PDB entry 4Y70 | X-ray diffraction, 2.40 A resolution | chains B and C of the 32 polymer chains in the assembly

# Chain B
Molecule: Proteasome subunit alpha type-3
Organism: Saccharomyces cerevisiae
Notes: EC 3.4.25.1
UniProtKB: P23638 (PSA3_YEAST); residues 0-257 here correspond to UniProt positions 1-258 (UniProt number = residue number + 1)
Amino-acid sequence (258 residues; numbered 0 to 257; the number before each row is that of its first residue; numbering starts at 0):
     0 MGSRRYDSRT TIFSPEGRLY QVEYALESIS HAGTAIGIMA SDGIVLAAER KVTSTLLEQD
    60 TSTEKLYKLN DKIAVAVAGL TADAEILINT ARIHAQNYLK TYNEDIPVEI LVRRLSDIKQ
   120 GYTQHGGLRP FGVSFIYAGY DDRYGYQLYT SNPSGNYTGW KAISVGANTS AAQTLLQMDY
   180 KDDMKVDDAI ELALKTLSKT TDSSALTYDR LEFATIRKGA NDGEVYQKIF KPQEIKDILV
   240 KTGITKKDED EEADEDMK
Unresolved in the structure: 0, 245-257
Curated features (UniProtKB/Swiss-Prot):
  - cross-link (Glycyl lysine isopeptide (Lys-Gly)): Lys99 (interchain with G-Cter in ubiquitin), Lys198 (interchain with G-Cter in ubiquitin), Lys230 (interchain with G-Cter in ubiquitin)

# Chain C
Molecule: Proteasome subunit alpha type-4
Organism: Saccharomyces cerevisiae
Notes: EC 3.4.25.1
UniProtKB: P40303 (PSA4_YEAST); residues -1 to 252 here correspond to UniProt positions 1-254 (UniProt number = residue number + 2)
Amino-acid sequence (254 residues; each row starts with the number of its first residue; numbers below 1 keep their minus sign (Met-1 is residue -1)):
    -1 MSGYDRALSI FSPDGHIFQV EYALEAVKRG TCAVGVKGKN CVVLGCERRS TLKLQDTRIT
    59 PSKVSKIDSH VVLSFSGLNA DSRILIEKAR VEAQSHRLTL EDPVTVEYLT RYVAGVQQRY
   119 TQSGGVRPFG VSTLIAGFDP RDDEPKLYQT EPSGIYSSWS AQTIGRNSKT VREFLEKNYD
   179 RKEPPATVEE CVKLTVRSLL EVVQTGAKNI EITVVKPDSD IVALSSEEIN QYVTQIEQEK
   239 QEQQEQDKKK KSNH
Unresolved in the structure: -1 to 0, 241-252
Curated features (UniProtKB/Swiss-Prot):
  - modified residue: Thr58 (Phosphothreonine)

# How chain B and chain C interact
Contacting residue pairs (75):
  Arg3(B) with Arg4(C)
  Asp6(B) with Tyr2(C), hydrogen bond; Arg4(C), salt bridge
  Arg8(B) with Arg4(C)
  Thr10(B) with Leu6(C); Arg125(C)
  Ile11(B) with Leu6(C), hydrophobic; Gln17(C)
  Phe12(B) with Gln17(C), hydrogen bond (backbone-side chain); Tyr20(C), hydrophobic; Ala21(C), hydrophobic; Leu76(C), hydrophobic; Arg125(C); Pro126(C); Gly128(C)
  Ser13(B) with Tyr20(C)
  Pro14(B) with Tyr20(C), hydrophobic; Glu23(C)
  Glu15(B) with Glu23(C); Arg27(C), hydrogen bond (backbone-side chain)
  Gly16(B) with Tyr20(C); Glu23(C); Ala24(C); Arg27(C)
  Arg17(B) with Arg27(C)
  Leu18(B) with Arg125(C)
  Met38(B) with Asp54(C)
  Arg112(B) with Arg81(C)
  Ser115(B) with Arg81(C), hydrogen bond (backbone-side chain)
  Asp116(B) with Arg81(C), salt bridge
  Gln119(B) with Ala78(C); Asp79(C); Ile82(C)
  Thr122(B) with Arg125(C), hydrogen bond (backbone-side chain)
  Gln123(B) with Tyr118(C); Gly123(C); Val124(C); Arg125(C), hydrogen bond (backbone-backbone); Pro126(C); Phe127(C)
  His124(B) with Gly123(C); Val124(C)
  Gly125(B) with Tyr2(C); Gly123(C), hydrogen bond (backbone-backbone)
  Gly126(B) with Tyr2(C)
  Tyr143(B) with Arg56(C), hydrogen bond (backbone-side chain); Ile57(C), hydrophobic
  Tyr145(B) with Arg56(C), hydrogen bond (backbone-side chain)
  Gln146(B) with Ile57(C)
  Leu147(B) with Ile57(C)
  Tyr148(B) with Ile57(C)
  Ser153(B) with Ala78(C)
  Gly154(B) with Ala78(C); Arg81(C), hydrogen bond (backbone-side chain)
  Asn155(B) with Asn77(C); Ala78(C)
  Tyr156(B) with Pro59(C), hydrophobic; Arg81(C)
  Gly158(B) with Gln53(C); Asp54(C), hydrogen bond (backbone-backbone); Ile57(C); Thr58(C), hydrogen bond (backbone-side chain)
  Trp159(B) with Leu50(C), hydrophobic; Leu52(C); Gln53(C); Asp54(C)
  Lys160(B) with Leu52(C), hydrogen bond (backbone-backbone); Gln53(C); Asp54(C)
  Ala161(B) with Leu52(C)
  Gln172(B) with Lys51(C); Leu52(C)
  Leu175(B) with Leu52(C)
  Gln176(B) with Lys51(C); Leu52(C)
Other interface residues (no listed pair), chain B (41 interface residues in all): Glu108, Thr157, Tyr179

# In short
41 residues of chain B and 31 residues of chain C are in contact, with 13 hydrogen bonds and 2 salt bridges.
Polar contacts include Asp6(B)-Arg4(C), Asp116(B)-Arg81(C) and Asp6(B)-Tyr2(C).
Chain B is Proteasome subunit alpha type-3 and chain C is Proteasome subunit alpha type-4, both from
Saccharomyces cerevisiae; the structure, Yeast 20S proteasome in complex with Ac-LAV-ep, was determined by
X-ray diffraction (same publication as 4Y69, 4Y6A, 4Y6V, 4Y6Z, 4Y74, 4Y75 and 34 further entries).
